PDB entry 7BVB | X-ray diffraction, 3.19 A resolution | chain A

[Chain A]
Name: UDP-N-acetylmuramate--L-alanine ligase
Organism: Mycobacterium bovis (strain ATCC BAA-935 / AF2122/97)
Notes: EC 6.3.2.8
UniProtKB: P65473 (MURC_MYCBO); residues 1-494 here = UniProt positions 1-494
Sequence (519 residues; numbered -24 to 494; the number before each row is that of its first residue; numbers below 1 keep their minus sign (Met-24 is residue -24)):
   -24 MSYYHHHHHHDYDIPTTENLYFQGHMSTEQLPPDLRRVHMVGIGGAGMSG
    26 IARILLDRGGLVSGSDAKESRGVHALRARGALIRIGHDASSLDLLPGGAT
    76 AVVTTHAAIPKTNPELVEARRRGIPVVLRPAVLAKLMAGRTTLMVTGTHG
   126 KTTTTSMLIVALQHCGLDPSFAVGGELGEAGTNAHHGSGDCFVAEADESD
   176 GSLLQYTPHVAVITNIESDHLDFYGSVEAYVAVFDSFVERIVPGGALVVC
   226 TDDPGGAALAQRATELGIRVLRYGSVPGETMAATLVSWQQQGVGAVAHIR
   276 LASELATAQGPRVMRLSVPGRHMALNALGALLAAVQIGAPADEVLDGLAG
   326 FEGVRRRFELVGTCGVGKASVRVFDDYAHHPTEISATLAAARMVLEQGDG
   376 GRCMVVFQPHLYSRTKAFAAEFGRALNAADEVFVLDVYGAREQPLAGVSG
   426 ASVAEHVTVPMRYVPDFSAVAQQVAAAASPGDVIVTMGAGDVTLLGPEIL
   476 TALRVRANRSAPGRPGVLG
Unresolved in the structure: -24 to 4, 281-284, 484-494
Construct notes: initiating methionine (-24); expression tag (-23 to 0)
Metal / ion sites: Zn2+: His195, His354, His355
Small-molecule neighbours: uridine-diphosphate-N-acetylglucosamine (UD1): Gly17, Gly19, Gly20, Ala21, Gly22, Met23, Ser40, Asp41, Ala42, Lys43, His62, Thr79, Thr80, His81, Ala82, Ala83, Arg104, Gly150, Gly153, Glu154
UniProt features mapped onto this chain:
  - binding site (ATP): Gly122 to Thr128

[In short]
Ligands of chain A: uridine-diphosphate-N-acetylglucosamine. His195, His354 and His355 form the Zn2+ site.
Curated annotation (UniProt) lists 7 ATP-binding residues.
Chain A is UDP-N-acetylmuramate--L-alanine ligase (Mycobacterium bovis (strain ATCC BAA-935 / AF2122/97)); the
structure, Crystal structure of UDP-N-acetylmuramic Acid L-alanine ligase (MurC) from Mycobacterium bovis in
complex with UDP-N-acetylglucosamine, was determined by X-ray diffraction, deposited together with 7BVA.
